Entry 6B47 (electron microscopy, 3.20 A resolution); this record covers chains C and M of the 11 polymer chains in the assembly.

[Chain C]
Protein: CRISPR-associated protein Csy3
Source organism: Pseudomonas aeruginosa (strain UCBPP-PA14)
UniProt: Q02MM1 (CSY3_PSEAB); residues 1-342 here = UniProt positions 1-342
Sequence (344 residues; each row starts with the number of its first residue; numbers below 1 keep their minus sign (Met-1 is residue -1)):
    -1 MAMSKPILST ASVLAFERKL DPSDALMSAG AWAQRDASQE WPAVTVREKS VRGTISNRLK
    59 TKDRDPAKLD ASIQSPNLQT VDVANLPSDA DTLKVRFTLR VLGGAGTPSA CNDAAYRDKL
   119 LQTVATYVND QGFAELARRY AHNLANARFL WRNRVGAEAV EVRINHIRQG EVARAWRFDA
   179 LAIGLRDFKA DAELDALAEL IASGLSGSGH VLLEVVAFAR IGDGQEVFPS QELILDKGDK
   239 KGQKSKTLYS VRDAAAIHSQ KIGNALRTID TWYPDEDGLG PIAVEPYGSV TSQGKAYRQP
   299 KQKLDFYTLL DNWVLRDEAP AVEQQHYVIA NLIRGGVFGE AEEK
Disordered / not traced: -1 to 5, 49-76, 232-243, 339-342
Construct notes: initiating methionine (-1); expression tag (0)

[Chain M]
Molecule: Pseudomonas aeruginosa strain SMC4485 CRISPR repeat sequence
Source organism: Pseudomonas aeruginosa
Sequence (60 nucleotides; row label = number of the first residue in the row):
     1 CUAAGAAAUU CACGGCGGGC UUGAUGUCCG CGUCUACCUG GUUCACUGCC GUGUAGGCAG

[Chain C / chain M interface]
Residue-residue contacts - 30 pairs, chain C then chain M:
  Ala13(C) with U35(M), sugar contact
  Phe14(C) with U35(M), hydrogen bond to the sugar
  Glu15(C) with U35(M), phosphate contact; A36(M), phosphate contact
  Arg16(C) with A36(M), salt bridge to the phosphate; C37(M), salt bridge to the phosphate
  Lys47(C) with A59(M), base contact
  Thr78(C) with U43(M), base contact
  Val79(C) with U43(M), base contact
  Trp149(C) with C38(M), base contact
  Arg150(C) with U42(M), salt bridge to the phosphate
  Ser228(C) with G40(M), phosphate contact
  Gln229(C) with U39(M), base contact; G40(M), phosphate contact
  Glu230(C) with U39(M), base contact
  Lys244(C) with U43(M), base contact
  His256(C) with U39(M), salt bridge to the phosphate
  Gln258(C) with C37(M), sugar contact; U39(M), hydrogen bond to the phosphate
  Lys259(C) with C38(M), base contact; G40(M), salt bridge to the phosphate
  Asn262(C) with C38(M), hydrogen bond to the phosphate
  Arg265(C) with C37(M), sugar contact; C38(M), salt bridge to the phosphate
  Ser290(C) with G40(M), hydrogen bond to the base
  Arg332(C) with A36(M), hydrogen bond to the sugar
  Gly333(C) with A36(M), sugar contact
  Gly334(C) with U35(M), hydrogen bond to the sugar; A36(M), sugar contact
  Val335(C) with U35(M), base contact
Other interface residues (no listed pair), chain C (27 interface residues in all): Gln77, Ser107, Glu283, Thr289
Other interface residues (no listed pair), chain M (11 interface residues in all): G41, U47

[Overview]
27 residues of chain C face 11 of chain M across their interface; the contacts include 6 hydrogen bonds and 6
salt bridges. Polar pairs include Ser290(C)-G40(M), Phe14(C)-U35(M) and Arg332(C)-A36(M).
Chain C is CRISPR-associated protein Csy3 (Pseudomonas aeruginosa (strain UCBPP-PA14)) and chain M is
Pseudomonas aeruginosa strain SMC4485 CRISPR repeat sequence (Pseudomonas aeruginosa); the structure, Cryo-EM
structure of Type I-F CRISPR crRNA-guided Csy surveillance complex with bound anti-CRISPR protein AcrF2, was
determined by electron microscopy together with 6B44, 6B45, 6B46 and 6B48 from the same study.
